Entry 4FZ3 (X-ray diffraction, 2.10 A resolution); this record covers chains A and B.

[Chain A]
Protein: NAD-dependent protein deacetylase sirtuin-3, mitochondrial
Organism: Homo sapiens
Notes: EC 3.5.1.-
UniProtKB: Q9NTG7 (SIR3_HUMAN); residue numbers follow UniProt; this construct covers 118-399
Chain sequence (283 residues; numbered 117 to 399; the number before each row is that of its first residue):
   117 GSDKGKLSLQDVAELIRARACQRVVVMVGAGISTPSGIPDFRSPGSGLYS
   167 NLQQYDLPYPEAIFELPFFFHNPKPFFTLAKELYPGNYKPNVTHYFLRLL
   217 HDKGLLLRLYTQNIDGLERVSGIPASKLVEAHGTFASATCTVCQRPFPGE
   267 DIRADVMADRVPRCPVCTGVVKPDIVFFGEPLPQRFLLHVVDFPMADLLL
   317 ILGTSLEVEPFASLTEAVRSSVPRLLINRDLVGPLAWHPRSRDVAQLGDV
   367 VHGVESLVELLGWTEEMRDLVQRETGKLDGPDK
Not modelled in the structure: 117-121, 158-167, 392-399
Differences from the reference sequence: expression tag (117)
Metal / ion sites: Zn2+: Cys256, Cys259, Cys280, Cys283

[Chain B]
Protein: peptide from Cellular tumor antigen p53
UniProtKB: P04637 (P53_HUMAN); residues 801-804 here correspond to UniProt positions 379-382 (UniProt number = residue number - 422)
Chain sequence (6 residues; numbered 800 to 805; the number before each row is that of its first residue):
   800 XRHKKX
Modified positions: ACE (acetyl group) at position 800; Lys804 (n(6)-acetyllysine; ALY); MCM (7-amino-4-methyl-chromen-2-one) at position 805
Differences from the reference sequence: acetylation (800); amidation (805)

[Interface between chain A and chain B]
Contacting residue pairs (17):
  Phe180(A) - Lys804(B)
  His248(A) - Lys804(B)
  Ile291(A) - Lys804(B)
  Val292(A) - Lys804(B)
  Phe293(A) - Lys804(B)
  Phe294(A) - Lys804(B)
  Phe294(A) - MCM_805(B)
  Gly295(A) - Lys803(B)
  Gly295(A) - Lys804(B)  hydrogen bond (backbone-backbone)
  Glu296(A) - Lys803(B)
  Glu296(A) - Lys804(B)  hydrogen bond (backbone-backbone)
  Pro297(A) - His802(B)
  Pro297(A) - Lys803(B)
  Leu298(A) - His802(B)  hydrogen bond (backbone-backbone)
  Leu298(A) - Lys803(B)
  His305(A) - His802(B)  hydrogen bond
  Pro326(A) - His802(B)
Also at the interface, not in a pair above, chain A (14 interface residues in all): Ile230, Phe302

[In short]
The interface between chain A and chain B involves 14 residues on one side and 4 on the other, with 4 hydrogen
bonds. Among the polar pairs are His305(A)-His802(B), Gly295(A)-Lys804(B) and Glu296(A)-Lys804(B). Cys256(A),
Cys259(A), Cys280(A) and Cys283(A) coordinate Zn2+.
Chain A is NAD-dependent protein deacetylase sirtuin-3, mitochondrial (Homo sapiens) and chain B is peptide
from Cellular tumor antigen p53; the structure, Crystal structure of SIRT3 in complex with acetyl p53 peptide
coupled with 4-amino-7-methylcoumarin, was determined by X-ray diffraction.
